4X4H - chains B and F of the 6 polymer chains in the assembly; structure by X-ray diffraction, 2.80 A resolution.

== Chain B ==
Name: Regulatory protein
Source organism: Enterobacter sp. RFL1396
UniProtKB: Q8GGH0 (Q8GGH0_9ENTR); residues 1-79 here = UniProt positions 1-79
Sequence (82 residues; each row starts with the number of its first residue; numbers below 1 keep their minus sign (Gly-2 is residue -2)):
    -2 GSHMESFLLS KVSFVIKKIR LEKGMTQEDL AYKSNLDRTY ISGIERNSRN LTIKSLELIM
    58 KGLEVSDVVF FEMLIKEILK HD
Disordered / not traced: -2 to 1, 79
Construct notes: expression tag (-2 to 0)

== Chain F ==
Molecule: 35-nt DNA strand
Sequence (35 nucleotides; numbered 1 to 35; the number before each row is that of its first residue):
     1 ATGTTGACTA TAATCACACG GACTATAAGT CACAT

== How chain B and chain F interact ==
Contacting residue pairs (12):
  Arg17(B) with DC17(F), salt bridge to the phosphate
  Thr23(B) with DA16(F), phosphate contact; DC17(F), phosphate contact
  Gln24(B) with DC17(F), hydrogen bond to the phosphate; DA18(F), hydrogen bond to the phosphate
  Arg35(B) with DC17(F), base contact; DA18(F), hydrogen bond to the base
  Thr36(B) with DC19(F), base contact
  Ser39(B) with DA18(F), hydrogen bond to the phosphate
  Arg43(B) with DA18(F), sugar contact; DC19(F), salt bridge to the phosphate
  Thr49(B) with DA27(F), sugar contact
Other interface residues (no listed pair), chain B (11 interface residues in all): Lys14, Leu18, Asn44
Other interface residues (no listed pair), chain F (6 interface residues in all): DG20

== In short ==
Chain B and chain F form an interface of 11 and 6 residues respectively; the contacts include 4 hydrogen bonds
and 2 salt bridges. Polar pairs include Arg35(B)-DA18(F), Gln24(B)-DC17(F) and Gln24(B)-DA18(F).
Chain B is Regulatory protein (Enterobacter sp. RFL1396) and chain F is a 35-nt DNA strand; the structure,
RADIATION DAMAGE TO THE NUCLEOPROTEIN COMPLEX C.Esp1396I: DOSE (DWD) 35.7 MGy, was determined by X-ray
diffraction (same publication as 4X4B, 4X4C, 4X4D, 4X4E, 4X4F, 4X4G and 4X4I).
